PDB entry 8IT1 | electron microscopy, 3.41 A resolution | chains M and P of the 16 polymer chains in the assembly

[Chain M]
Name: Piwi domain-containing protein
Organism: Thermoflavifilum thermophilum
Reference sequence: A0A1I7NFD7 (A0A1I7NFD7_9BACT); residue numbers follow UniProt; this construct covers 1-507
Amino-acid sequence (507 residues; each row starts with the number of its first residue):
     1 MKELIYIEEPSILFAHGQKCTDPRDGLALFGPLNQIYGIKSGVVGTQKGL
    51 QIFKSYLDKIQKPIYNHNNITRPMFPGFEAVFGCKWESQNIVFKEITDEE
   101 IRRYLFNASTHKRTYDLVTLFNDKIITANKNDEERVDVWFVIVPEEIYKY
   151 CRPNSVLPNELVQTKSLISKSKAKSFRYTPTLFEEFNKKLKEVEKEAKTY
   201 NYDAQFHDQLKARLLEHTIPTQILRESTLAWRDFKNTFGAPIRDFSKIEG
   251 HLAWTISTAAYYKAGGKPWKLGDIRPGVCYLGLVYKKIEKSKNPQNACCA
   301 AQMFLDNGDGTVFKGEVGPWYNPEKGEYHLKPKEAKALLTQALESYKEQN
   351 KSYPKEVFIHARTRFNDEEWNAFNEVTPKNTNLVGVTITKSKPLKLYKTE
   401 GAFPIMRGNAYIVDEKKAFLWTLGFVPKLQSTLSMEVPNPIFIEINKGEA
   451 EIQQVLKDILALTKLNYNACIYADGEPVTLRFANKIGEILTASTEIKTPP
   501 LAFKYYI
Disordered / not traced: 158-199

[Chain P]
Molecule: 21-nt RNA strand
Sequence (21 nucleotides; each row starts with the number of its first residue):
     1 UGAGGUAGUAGGUUGUAUAGU

[Interface between chain M and chain P]
Contacting residue pairs (10; chain M residue first):
  Gly326(M) - A10(P)  hydrogen bond to the phosphate
  Glu327(M) - A10(P)  hydrogen bond to the phosphate
  Lys395(M) - A3(P)  salt bridge to the phosphate
  Leu423(M) - G2(P)  phosphate contact
  Ser434(M) - G2(P)  hydrogen bond to the phosphate
  Glu436(M) - A3(P)  sugar contact
  Val437(M) - A3(P)  phosphate contact
  Asn439(M) - G2(P)  phosphate contact
  Asn439(M) - A3(P)  hydrogen bond to the phosphate
  Asp474(M) - U1(P)  phosphate contact
Interface residues without a listed pair, chain M (16 interface residues in all): Pro323, Glu324, Lys325, Lys390, Leu433, Met435, Arg481
Interface residues without a listed pair, chain P (5 interface residues in all): U9

[Overview]
16 residues of chain M face 5 of chain P across their interface, with 4 hydrogen bonds and 1 salt bridge.
Polar pairs include Gly326(M)-A10(P), Glu327(M)-A10(P) and Ser434(M)-G2(P).
Chain M is Piwi domain-containing protein (Thermoflavifilum thermophilum) and chain P is a 21-nt RNA strand;
the structure, Cryo-EM structure of Crt-SPARTA-gRNA-tDNA tetramer (NADase active form), was determined by
electron microscopy, deposited together with 8ISY, 8ISZ, 8IT0 and 8K9G.
